Entry 1H4A (X-ray diffraction, 1.15 A resolution); this record covers chain X.

== Chain X ==
Protein: Gamma-crystallin D
From: Homo sapiens
UniProt: P07320 (CRGD_HUMAN); the author numbering skips numbers that UniProt does not, so the offset changes along the chain: 1-85 = UniProt 2-86; 87-174 = UniProt 87-174
Amino-acid sequence (173 residues; each row starts with the number of its first residue; note: 1 number in that range is skipped by the numbering (no residue carries it; nothing is unmodelled there)):
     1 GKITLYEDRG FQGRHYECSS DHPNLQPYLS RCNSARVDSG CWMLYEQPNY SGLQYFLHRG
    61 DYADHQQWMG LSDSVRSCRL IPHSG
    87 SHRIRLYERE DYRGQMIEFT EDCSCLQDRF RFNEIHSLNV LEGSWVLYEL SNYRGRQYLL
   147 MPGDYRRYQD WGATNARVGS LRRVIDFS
Construct notes: engineered mutation His58 (Arg59 in P07320)
UniProt features mapped onto this chain:
  - region: His83 to Gly85, Ser87 (Connecting peptide)
Reported in the primary citation:
  - contacts within the chain: His58-Asp97 (water-mediated contact), His58-Arg59 (hydrogen bond), His58-Arg168 (water-mediated contact), Tyr62-Arg153, His58-Tyr62 (hydrogen bond), Asp97-Arg168, Tyr98-Phe173, Arg99-Asp108
  - interface residues: Arg14, Asp150, Arg163
  - conformationally variable residues (order/disorder transition, side-chain flip): His83, Phe116, Arg153

== In short ==
The paper reports interface residues Arg14, Asp150 and Arg163; conformational variability at His83, Phe116 and
Arg153.
Chain X is Gamma-crystallin D (Homo sapiens); the structure, Human GammaD Crystallin R58H mutant structure AT
1.15 A resolution, was determined by X-ray diffraction together with 1HK0 from the same study.
